9FP0 - chains A and K of the 13 polymer chains in the assembly; structure by electron microscopy, 3.37 A resolution.

== Chain A ==
Protein: Cellulose synthase catalytic subunit [UDP-forming]
Organism: Escherichia coli
Notes: EC 2.4.1.12; engineered mutation(s): C-terminal HA-FLAG tag
Amino-acid sequence (908 residues; each row starts with the number of its first residue):
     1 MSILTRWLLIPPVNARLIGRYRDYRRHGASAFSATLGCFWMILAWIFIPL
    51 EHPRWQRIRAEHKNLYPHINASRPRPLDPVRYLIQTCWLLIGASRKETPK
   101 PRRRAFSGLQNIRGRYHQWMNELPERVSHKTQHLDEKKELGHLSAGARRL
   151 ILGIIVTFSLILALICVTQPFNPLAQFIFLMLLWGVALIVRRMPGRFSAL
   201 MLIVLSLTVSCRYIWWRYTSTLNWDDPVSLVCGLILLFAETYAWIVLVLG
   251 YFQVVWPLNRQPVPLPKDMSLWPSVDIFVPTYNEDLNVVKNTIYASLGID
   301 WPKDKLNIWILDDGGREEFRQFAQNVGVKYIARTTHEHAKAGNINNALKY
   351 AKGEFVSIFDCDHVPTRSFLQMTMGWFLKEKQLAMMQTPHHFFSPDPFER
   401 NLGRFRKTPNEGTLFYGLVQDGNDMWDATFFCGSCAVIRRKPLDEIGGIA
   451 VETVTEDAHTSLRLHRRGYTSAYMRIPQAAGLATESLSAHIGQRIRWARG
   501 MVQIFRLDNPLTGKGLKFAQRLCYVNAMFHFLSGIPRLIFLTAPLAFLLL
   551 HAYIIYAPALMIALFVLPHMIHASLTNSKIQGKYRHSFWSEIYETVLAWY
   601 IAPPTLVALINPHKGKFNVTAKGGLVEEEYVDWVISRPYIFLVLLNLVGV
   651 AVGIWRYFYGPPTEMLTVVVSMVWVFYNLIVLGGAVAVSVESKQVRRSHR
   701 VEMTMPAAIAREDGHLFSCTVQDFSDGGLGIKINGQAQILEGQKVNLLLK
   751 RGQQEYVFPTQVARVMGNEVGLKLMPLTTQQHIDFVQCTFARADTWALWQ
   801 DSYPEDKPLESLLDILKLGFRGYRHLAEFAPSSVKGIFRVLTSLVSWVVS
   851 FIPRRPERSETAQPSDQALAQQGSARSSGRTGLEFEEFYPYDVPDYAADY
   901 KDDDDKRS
Not modelled in the structure: 95-104, 137-139, 391-413, 610-634, 795-808, 856-908

== Chain K ==
Protein: Cellulose biosynthesis protein BcsG
Organism: Escherichia coli
Amino-acid sequence (536 residues; row label = number of the first residue in the row):
     1 MTQFTQNTAMPSSLWQYWRGLSGWNFYFLVKFGLLWAGYLNFHPLLNLVF
    51 AAFLLMPLPRYSLHRLRHWIALPIGFALFWHDTWLPGPESIMSQGSQVAG
   101 FSTDYLIDLVTRFINWQMIGAIFVLLVAWLFLSQWIRITVFVVAILLWLN
   151 VLTLAGPSFSLWPAGQPTTTVTTTGGNAAATVAATGGAPVVGDMPAQTAP
   201 PTTANLNAWLNNFYNAEAKRKSTFPSSLPADAQPFELLVINICSLSWSDI
   251 EAAGLMSHPLWSHFDIEFKNFNSATSYSGPAAIRLLRASCGQTSHTNLYQ
   301 PANNDCYLFDNLSKLGFTQHLMMGHNGQFGGFLKEVRENGGMQSELMDQT
   351 NLPVILLGFDGSPVYDDTAVLNRWLDVTEKDKNSRSATFYNTLPLHDGNH
   401 YPGVSKTADYKARAQKFFDELDAFFTELEKSGRKVMVVVVPEHGGALKGD
   451 RMQVSGLRDIPSPSITDVPVGVKFFGMKAPHQGAPIVIEQPSSFLAISDL
   501 VVRVLDGKIFTEDNVDWKKLTSGLHKQHRSPRTQMQ
Not modelled in the structure: 1-11, 156-536

== How chain A and chain K interact ==
Pairs across the interface (16):
  W45(A) with W15(K), hydrophobic
  I46(A) with R137(K); V140(K)
  F47(A) with R137(K), hydrogen bond (backbone-backbone)
  I48(A) with W135(K); R137(K)
  P49(A) with Q134(K); W135(K); I136(K); R137(K)
  E51(A) with R137(K), salt bridge
  H52(A) with Q134(K)
  R54(A) with Q134(K); W135(K)
  W55(A) with Q134(K), hydrogen bond (side chain-backbone); W135(K), hydrophobic
Interface residues without a listed pair, chain A (10 interface residues in all): R16
Interface residues without a listed pair, chain K (8 interface residues in all): S133, F141

== Overview ==
The interface between chain A and chain K involves 10 residues on one side and 8 on the other; the contacts
include 2 hydrogen bonds and 1 salt bridge. Among the polar pairs are E51(A)-R137(K), W55(A)-Q134(K) and
F47(A)-R137(K).
Chain A is Cellulose synthase catalytic subunit [UDP-forming] and chain K is Cellulose biosynthesis protein
BcsG, both from Escherichia coli; the structure, Cryo-EM structure of the 'crown'less Bcs macrocomplex for E.
coli cellulose secretion in non-saturating c-di-GMP (local), was determined by electron microscopy, deposited
together with 9FMV, 9FMZ, 9FNN, 9FO7 and 9FP2.
